Entry 9CQJ (X-ray diffraction, 2.08 A resolution); this record covers chains A and D.

== Chain A ==
Protein: Serpin H1
Source organism: Canis lupus familiaris
UniProt: C7C419 (C7C419_CANLF); residues 36-418 here = UniProt positions 36-418
Amino-acid sequence (387 residues; numbered 32 to 418; the number before each row is that of its first residue):
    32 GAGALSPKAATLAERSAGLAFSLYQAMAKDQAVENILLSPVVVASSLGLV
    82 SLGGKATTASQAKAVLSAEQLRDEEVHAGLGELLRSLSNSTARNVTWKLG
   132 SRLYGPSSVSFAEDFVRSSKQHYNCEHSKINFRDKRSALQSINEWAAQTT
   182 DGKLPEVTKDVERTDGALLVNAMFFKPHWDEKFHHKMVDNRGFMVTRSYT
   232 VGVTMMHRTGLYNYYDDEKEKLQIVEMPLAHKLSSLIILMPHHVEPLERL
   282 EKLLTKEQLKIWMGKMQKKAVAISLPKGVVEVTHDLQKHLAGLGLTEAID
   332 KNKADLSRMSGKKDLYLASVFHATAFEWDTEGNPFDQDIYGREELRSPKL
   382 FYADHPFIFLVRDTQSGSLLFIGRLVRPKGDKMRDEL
Unresolved in the structure: 32-35, 416-418
Differences from the reference sequence: expression tag (32-35)

== Chain D ==
Protein: anti-HSP47 Adnectin-53
Source organism: Homo sapiens
Amino-acid sequence (103 residues; each row starts with the number of its first residue):
     1 MGVSDVPRDLEVVAATPTSLLISWYHPEQYTEYYRITYGETGGNSPVQEF
    51 TVPGERETATISGLKPGVDYTITVYAVGAEQYGGGPDAPISINYRTPHHH
   101 HHH
Unresolved in the structure: 1-3, 100-103

== Chain A / chain D interface ==
Residue-residue contacts (31; chain A residue first):
  His215(A) with Tyr30(D)
  Lys217(A) with Tyr30(D)
  Met218(A) with Tyr30(D), hydrophobic; Glu32(D); Gly78(D); Ala79(D); Tyr82(D), hydrophobic
  Asp220(A) with Ala79(D); Glu80(D)
  Arg222(A) with Ala79(D), hydrogen bond (side chain-backbone); Glu80(D); Tyr82(D), hydrogen bond (side chain-backbone); Gly83(D), hydrogen bond (side chain-backbone)
  His238(A) with Ala79(D); Tyr82(D)
  Arg239(A) with Glu32(D); Tyr82(D)
  Thr240(A) with Glu32(D), hydrogen bond (backbone-side chain); Tyr82(D), hydrogen bond
  Ala303(A) with Tyr82(D), hydrophobic
  Ser305(A) with Tyr82(D)
  Gln368(A) with Pro53(D); Glu55(D)
  Tyr371(A) with Glu32(D), hydrogen bond; Tyr33(D), hydrophobic; Thr51(D), hydrogen bond (backbone-side chain); Val52(D); Pro53(D), hydrophobic
  Gly372(A) with Thr51(D)
  Arg373(A) with Thr51(D)
  Tyr383(A) with Gly83(D)
Also at the interface, not in a pair above, chain A (18 interface residues in all): Val219, Ile304, Asp369
Also at the interface, not in a pair above, chain D (13 interface residues in all): Gly85

== Overview ==
18 residues of chain A and 13 residues of chain D are in contact; the contacts include 7 hydrogen bonds. Polar
pairs include Arg222(A)-Ala79(D), Arg222(A)-Tyr82(D) and Arg222(A)-Gly83(D).
Chain A is Serpin H1 (Canis lupus familiaris) and chain D is anti-HSP47 Adnectin-53 (Homo sapiens); the
structure, Crystal structure of gaga-dog HSP47(36-418) in complex with adnectin-53, was determined by X-ray
diffraction, deposited together with 9CQE, 9CQF, 9CQG, 9CQH and 9CQI.
